Entry 6W9U (X-ray diffraction, 1.89 A resolution); this record covers chains A and B of the 4 polymer chains in the assembly.

[Chain A]
Molecule: Major histocompatibility complex class I-related gene protein
Organism: Homo sapiens
Reference sequence: Q95460 (HMR1_HUMAN); residues 1-270 here correspond to UniProt positions 23-292 (UniProt number = residue number + 22)
Sequence (271 residues; row label = number of the first residue in the row; numbering starts at 0):
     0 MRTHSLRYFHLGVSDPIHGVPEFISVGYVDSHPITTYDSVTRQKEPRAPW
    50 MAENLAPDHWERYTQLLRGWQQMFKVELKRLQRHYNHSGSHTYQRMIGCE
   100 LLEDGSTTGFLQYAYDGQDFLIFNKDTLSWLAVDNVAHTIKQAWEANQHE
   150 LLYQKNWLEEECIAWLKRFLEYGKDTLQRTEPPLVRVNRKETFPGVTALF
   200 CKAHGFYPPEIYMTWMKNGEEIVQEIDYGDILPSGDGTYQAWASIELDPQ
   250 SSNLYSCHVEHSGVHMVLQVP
Unresolved in the structure: 190-195
Differences from the reference sequence: expression tag (0); engineered mutation H9 (Arg31 in Q95460); conflict S261 (Cys283 in Q95460)
UniProt features mapped onto this chain:
  - binding site (5-(2-oxoethylideneamino)-6-(D-ribitylamino)uracil): S24, K43, R94, Y152, Q153
  - binding site (5-(2-oxopropylideneamino)-6-(D-ribitylamino)uracil): S24, K43, R94, Y152, Q153
  - binding site (7-hydroxy-6-methyl-8-(1-D-ribityl)lumazine): S24, K43, R94, Y152, Q153
  - binding site (2-amino-4-oxopteridine-6-carbaldehyde): K43
  - binding site (8-(9H-purin-6-yl)-2-oxa-8-azabicyclo[3.3.1]nona-3,6-diene-4,6-dicarbaldehyde): K43, H58, R94
  - binding site (pyridoxal): K43
  - glycosylation: N85 (N-linked (GlcNAc...) asparagine)
Disulfides: C98-C161, C200-C256
Covalent attachments: compound TKG linked to K43
Residues lining bound ligands: TKG (1-[[6-(1-$l1-oxidanylethyl)-4-$l3-oxidanylidene-2,3,6,8A-tetrahydropteridin-2-yl]-$l2-azanyl]ethanone): Y7, H9, T34, Y62, L66, W69, R94, I96, Y152, W156
From the paper describing this entry:
  - disease-associated variants - R9H: unchanged binding to TKG
  - binding site for TKG: K43, W69
  - conformationally variable residues (side-chain flip): W69
  - disease-associated variants - R9H: unchanged binding to Ac-6-FP
  - disease-associated variants - R9H: decreased signaling

[Chain B]
Molecule: Beta-2-microglobulin
Organism: Homo sapiens
Reference sequence: P61769 (B2MG_HUMAN); residues 1-99 here correspond to UniProt positions 21-119 (UniProt number = residue number + 20)
Sequence (100 residues; numbered 0 to 99; the number before each row is that of its first residue; numbering starts at 0):
     0 MIQRTPKIQVYSRHPAENGKSNFLNCYVSGFHPSDIEVDLLKNGERIEKV
    50 EHSDLSFSKDWSFYLLYYTEFTPTEKDEYACRVNHVTLSQPKIVKWDRDM
Unresolved in the structure: 98-99
Differences from the reference sequence: expression tag (0)
UniProt features mapped onto this chain:
  - modified residue: Q2 (Pyrrolidone carboxylic acid)
  - glycosylation: I1 (N-linked (Glc) (glycation) isoleucine), K19 (N-linked (Glc) (glycation) lysine), K41 (N-linked (Glc) (glycation) lysine), K48 (N-linked (Glc) (glycation) lysine), K58 (N-linked (Glc) (glycation) lysine), K91 (N-linked (Glc) (glycation) lysine), K94 (N-linked (Glc) (glycation) lysine)
Disulfides: C25-C80

[Chain A / chain B interface]
Residue-residue contacts (45):
  R6(A) - K58(B)
  F8(A) - F56(B)  hydrophobic
  F8(A) - S57(B)
  L10(A) - F56(B)  hydrophobic
  I16(A) - D34(B)
  V19(A) - D34(B)
  I23(A) - F56(B)  hydrophobic
  V25(A) - F56(B)  hydrophobic
  Y27(A) - S55(B)
  Y27(A) - F56(B)  hydrogen bond (side chain-backbone)
  R46(A) - D53(B)  salt bridge
  H90(A) - M0(B)
  T91(A) - H31(B)
  Q93(A) - H31(B)  hydrogen bond
  Q93(A) - W60(B)  hydrogen bond (side chain-backbone)
  Q93(A) - F62(B)
  R94(A) - W60(B)
  M95(A) - W60(B)
  Q111(A) - K58(B)
  Q111(A) - W60(B)
  Y112(A) - W60(B)
  A113(A) - W60(B)
  D115(A) - M0(B)
  D115(A) - H31(B)
  G116(A) - R3(B)  hydrogen bond (backbone-side chain)
  G116(A) - H31(B)  hydrogen bond (backbone-side chain)
  G116(A) - W60(B)
  Q117(A) - R3(B)
  D118(A) - W60(B)  hydrogen bond
  R185(A) - P14(B)
  H203(A) - P14(B)
  D229(A) - K6(B)  salt bridge
  D229(A) - Q8(B)  hydrogen bond
  L231(A) - Q8(B)
  L231(A) - Y10(B)  hydrophobic
  L231(A) - Y26(B)  hydrophobic
  P232(A) - Y10(B)  hydrogen bond (backbone-side chain)
  P232(A) - Y26(B)
  S233(A) - R12(B)  hydrogen bond (backbone-side chain)
  S233(A) - N24(B)  hydrogen bond (backbone-side chain)
  G234(A) - R12(B)  hydrogen bond (backbone-side chain)
  D235(A) - R12(B)
  Q239(A) - Y10(B)
  Q239(A) - S11(B)  hydrogen bond (side chain-backbone)
  Q239(A) - R12(B)  hydrogen bond (side chain-backbone)
Also at the interface, not in a pair above, chain A (31 interface residues in all): S30
Also at the interface, not in a pair above, chain B (27 interface residues in all): I1, H13, P32, S33, L54, D59, Y63, L65

[Overview]
The interface between chain A and chain B involves 31 residues on one side and 27 on the other; the contacts
include 13 hydrogen bonds and 2 salt bridges. Polar contacts include R46(A)-D53(B), D229(A)-K6(B) and
Y27(A)-F56(B). From the paper: a binding site for TKG at K43(A) and W69(A); R9H of chain A reduces signaling.
Chain A is Major histocompatibility complex class I-related gene protein and chain B is Beta-2-microglobulin,
both from Homo sapiens; the structure, Structure of human MAIT A-F7 TCR in complex with patient
MR1-R9H-Ac-6-FP, was determined by X-ray diffraction, deposited together with 6W9V.
